PDB entry 9AW3 | X-ray diffraction, 3.42 A resolution | chains A and B of the 28 polymer chains in the assembly

# Chain A
Name: Proteasome subunit alpha type-2
Source organism: Saccharomyces cerevisiae
UniProt: P23639 (PSA2_YEAST); numbering as in UniProt (aligned over 1-250)
Amino-acid sequence (250 residues; row label = number of the first residue in the row):
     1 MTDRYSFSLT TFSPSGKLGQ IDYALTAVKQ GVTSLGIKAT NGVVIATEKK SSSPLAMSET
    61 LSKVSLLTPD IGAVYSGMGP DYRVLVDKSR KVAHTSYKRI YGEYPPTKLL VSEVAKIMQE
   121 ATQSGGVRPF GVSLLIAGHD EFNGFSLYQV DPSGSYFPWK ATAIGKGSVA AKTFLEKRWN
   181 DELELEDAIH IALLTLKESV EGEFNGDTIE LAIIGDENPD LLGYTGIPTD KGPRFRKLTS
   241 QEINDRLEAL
Disordered / not traced: 1-2
Swiss-Prot annotation at these positions:
  - cross-link: K108 (Glycyl lysine isopeptide (Lys-Gly) (interchain with G-Cter in ubiquitin))

# Chain B
Name: Proteasome subunit alpha type-3
Source organism: Saccharomyces cerevisiae
UniProt: P23638 (PSA3_YEAST); residues 0-257 here correspond to UniProt positions 1-258 (UniProt number = residue number + 1)
Amino-acid sequence (258 residues; each row starts with the number of its first residue; numbering starts at 0):
     0 MGSRRYDSRT TIFSPEGRLY QVEYALESIS HAGTAIGIMA SDGIVLAAER KVTSTLLEQD
    60 TSTEKLYKLN DKIAVAVAGL TADAEILINT ARIHAQNYLK TYNEDIPVEI LVRRLSDIKQ
   120 GYTQHGGLRP FGVSFIYAGY DDRYGYQLYT SNPSGNYTGW KAISVGANTS AAQTLLQMDY
   180 KDDMKVDDAI ELALKTLSKT TDSSALTYDR LEFATIRKGA NDGEVYQKIF KPQEIKDILV
   240 KTGITKKDED EEADEDMK
Disordered / not traced: 0, 218-220, 247-257
Swiss-Prot annotation at these positions:
  - cross-link (Glycyl lysine isopeptide (Lys-Gly)): K99 (interchain with G-Cter in ubiquitin), K198 (interchain with G-Cter in ubiquitin), K230 (interchain with G-Cter in ubiquitin)

# How chain A and chain B interact
Contacting residue pairs (66; chain A residue first):
  R4(A) - S2(B)  hydrogen bond (backbone-side chain)
  Y5(A) - S2(B)
  Y5(A) - Y5(B)
  S6(A) - G125(B)
  S6(A) - L127(B)
  F7(A) - S2(B)
  F7(A) - Y5(B)
  F7(A) - D6(B)
  F7(A) - G126(B)
  S8(A) - G126(B)  hydrogen bond (backbone-backbone)
  S8(A) - L127(B)
  S8(A) - R128(B)
  T10(A) - R128(B)
  T11(A) - S7(B)
  T11(A) - T9(B)
  T11(A) - Q20(B)
  F12(A) - Q20(B)  hydrogen bond (backbone-side chain)
  F12(A) - Y23(B)
  F12(A) - A24(B)  hydrophobic
  F12(A) - S27(B)
  F12(A) - R128(B)
  F12(A) - P129(B)
  F12(A) - G131(B)
  S13(A) - Y23(B)
  P14(A) - Y23(B)  hydrophobic
  P14(A) - E26(B)
  S15(A) - E26(B)
  S15(A) - H30(B)  hydrogen bond (backbone-side chain)
  G16(A) - Y23(B)
  G16(A) - E26(B)
  G16(A) - S27(B)  hydrogen bond (backbone-side chain)
  L18(A) - R128(B)
  K38(A) - E57(B)  salt bridge
  S112(A) - E84(B)
  K116(A) - I85(B)
  Q119(A) - A81(B)
  Q119(A) - D82(B)  hydrogen bond
  Q119(A) - I85(B)
  Q119(A) - R128(B)
  T122(A) - R128(B)  hydrogen bond (backbone-side chain)
  Q123(A) - Y121(B)
  Q123(A) - R128(B)  hydrogen bond (side chain-backbone)
  Q123(A) - F130(B)
  S153(A) - A81(B)
  G154(A) - A81(B)
  S155(A) - T80(B)
  Y156(A) - E84(B)  hydrogen bond
  F157(A) - S61(B)
  F157(A) - E63(B)
  P158(A) - L56(B)
  P158(A) - E57(B)
  P158(A) - T60(B)
  P158(A) - S61(B)
  W159(A) - S53(B)
  W159(A) - L55(B)
  W159(A) - L56(B)
  K160(A) - T54(B)  hydrogen bond (side chain-backbone)
  K160(A) - L55(B)  hydrogen bond (backbone-backbone)
  K160(A) - L56(B)
  K160(A) - E57(B)
  A161(A) - L55(B)
  K172(A) - L55(B)
  L175(A) - L55(B)  hydrophobic
  E176(A) - T54(B)
  E176(A) - L55(B)
  W179(A) - L55(B)
Also at the interface, not in a pair above, chain A (34 interface residues in all): G125, Y148
Also at the interface, not in a pair above, chain B (37 interface residues in all): G1, R49, V51, Q58, L79

# Summary
34 residues of chain A and 37 residues of chain B are in contact; the contacts include 11 hydrogen bonds and 1
salt bridge. Among the polar pairs are K38(A)-E57(B), R4(A)-S2(B) and F12(A)-Q20(B).
Chain A is Proteasome subunit alpha type-2 and chain B is Proteasome subunit alpha type-3, both from
Saccharomyces cerevisiae; the structure, Yeast 20S proteasome soaked with MA9 crude extract, was determined by
X-ray diffraction, deposited together with 9C97, 9C98, 9AW5, 9AW6 and 9AW7.
